PDB entry 6ML2 | X-ray diffraction, 1.87 A resolution | chains A and F of the 3 polymer chains in the assembly

# Chain A
Molecule: Zinc finger and BTB domain-containing protein 24
Source organism: Mus musculus
Notes: fragment: zinc fingers 4-8
UniProt: Q80X44 (ZBT24_MOUSE); residues 375-519 here = UniProt positions 375-519
Sequence (151 residues; row label = number of the first residue in the row):
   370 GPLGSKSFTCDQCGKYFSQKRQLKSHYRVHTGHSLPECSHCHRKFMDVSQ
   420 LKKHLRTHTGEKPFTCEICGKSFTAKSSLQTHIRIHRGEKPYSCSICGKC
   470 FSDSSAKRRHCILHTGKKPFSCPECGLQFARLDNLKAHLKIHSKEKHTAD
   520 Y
Disordered / not traced: 370-373, 401-402, 515-520
Construct notes: expression tag (370-374, 520)
Ion coordination: Zn2+ site 1: Cys-379, Cys-382, His-395, His-399; Zn2+ site 2: Cys-407, Cys-410, His-423, His-427; Zn2+ site 3: Cys-435, Cys-438, His-451, His-455; Zn2+ site 4: Cys-463, Cys-466, His-479, His-483; Zn2+ site 5: Cys-491, Cys-494, His-507, His-511
Swiss-Prot annotation at these positions:
  - zinc finger: Phe-377 to His-399 (C2H2-type 4), Pro-405 to His-427 (C2H2-type 5), Phe-433 to His-455 (C2H2-type 6), Tyr-461 to His-483 (C2H2-type 7), Phe-489 to His-511 (C2H2-type 8)
From the paper describing this entry:
  - disease-associated variants - C382Y, C407G: abolished binding to 12-bp ZBTB24 motif
  - mutagenesis - C382Y, C407G: abolished expression in response to CDCA7 level
  - mutagenesis - C382Y, C407G: abolished signaling in response to Cdca7-Luc reporter

# Chain F
Molecule: 20-nt DNA strand
Sequence (20 nucleotides; row label = number of the first residue in the row):
     1 TTTAGCTGCCAGGACCTGCG

# Chain A / chain F interface
Residue-residue contacts (17):
  Gln-391(A) / DT3(F)  hydrogen bond to the phosphate
  Ser-418(A) / DC6(F)  base contact
  Lys-421(A) / DC6(F)  phosphate contact
  Lys-445(A) / DG8(F)  salt bridge to the phosphate
  Ser-446(A) / DC10(F)  hydrogen bond to the base
  Gln-449(A) / DC9(F)  phosphate contact
  Ser-473(A) / DA11(F)  phosphate contact
  Ser-474(A) / DG12(F)  hydrogen bond to the base
  Ser-474(A) / DG13(F)  base contact
  Arg-477(A) / DA11(F)  sugar contact
  Arg-477(A) / DG12(F)  salt bridge to the phosphate
  Arg-477(A) / DG13(F)  base contact
  Arg-478(A) / DA14(F)  base contact
  Arg-500(A) / DC15(F)  base contact
  Leu-501(A) / DA14(F)  phosphate contact
  Asp-502(A) / DC15(F)  hydrogen bond to the base
  Lys-505(A) / DC15(F)  salt bridge to the phosphate
Also at the interface, not in a pair above, chain A (15 interface residues in all): Lys-422
Also at the interface, not in a pair above, chain F (11 interface residues in all): DC16

# Overview
The interface between chain A and chain F involves 15 residues on one side and 11 on the other; the contacts
include 4 hydrogen bonds and 3 salt bridges. Polar contacts include Ser-446(A)/DC10(F), Ser-474(A)/DG12(F) and
Asp-502(A)/DC15(F). The paper reports that C382Y and C407G of chain A abolish binding to 12-bp ZBTB24 motif;
C382Y and C407G of chain A abolish expression in response to CDCA7 level.
Chain A is Zinc finger and BTB domain-containing protein 24 (Mus musculus) and chain F is a 20-nt DNA strand;
the structure, ZBTB24 Zinc Fingers 4-8 with 19+1mer DNA Oligonucleotide (Sequence 1), was determined by X-ray
diffraction together with 6ML3, 6ML4, 6ML5, 6ML6 and 6ML7 from the same study.
